5BP5 - chains A and B of the 3 polymer chains in the assembly; structure by X-ray diffraction, 2.18 A resolution.

[Chain A (and B)]
Name: Ha-33
From: Clostridium botulinum
Notes: chain B of this document is another copy of the same molecule, construct and numbering; everything in this record applies to it too
UniProtKB: Q45871 (Q45871_CLOBO); residues 2-293 here = UniProt positions 2-293
Chain sequence (296 residues; each row starts with the number of its first residue):
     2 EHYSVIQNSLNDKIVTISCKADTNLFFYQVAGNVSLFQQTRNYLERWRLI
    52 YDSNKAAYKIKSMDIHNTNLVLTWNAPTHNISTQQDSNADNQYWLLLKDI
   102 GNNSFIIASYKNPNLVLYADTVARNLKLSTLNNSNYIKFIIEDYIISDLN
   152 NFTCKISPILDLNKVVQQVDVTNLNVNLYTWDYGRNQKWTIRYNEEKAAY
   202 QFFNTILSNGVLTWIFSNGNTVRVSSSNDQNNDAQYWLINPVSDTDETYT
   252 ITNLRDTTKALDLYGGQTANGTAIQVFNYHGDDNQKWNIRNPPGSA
Disordered / not traced: 2-8, 295-297 (chain B: 2-9, 295-297)
Construct notes: expression tag (294-297)
Ligand contacts: 1-methylethyl 1-thio-galactoside (IPT; 1-methylethyl 1-thio-beta-D-galactopyranoside): D263, L264, Y265, G266, Q276, F278, H281, N285, Q286
What the authors report for this chain:
  - binding site for 1-methylethyl 1-thio-galactoside: D263, G266, Q276, F278, H281, D283, N285

[Interface between chain A and chain B]
Pairs across the interface (44; chain A residue first):
  N9(A) - G102(B)
  S10(A) - I101(B)
  L11(A) - I101(B)  hydrophobic
  Y52(A) - G102(B)
  Y52(A) - N103(B)
  A57(A) - N103(B)
  Y59(A) - I101(B)  hydrogen bond (side chain-backbone)
  Y59(A) - G102(B)
  L96(A) - N134(B)
  L97(A) - K99(B)
  L97(A) - D100(B)
  L97(A) - I101(B)  hydrogen bond (backbone-backbone)
  L98(A) - K99(B)
  L98(A) - D100(B)
  L98(A) - I107(B)  hydrophobic
  K99(A) - L97(B)
  K99(A) - L98(B)
  K99(A) - K99(B)  hydrogen bond (backbone-backbone)
  D100(A) - A57(B)
  D100(A) - L97(B)
  D100(A) - L98(B)
  I101(A) - Y59(B)  hydrogen bond (backbone-side chain)
  I101(A) - L97(B)  hydrogen bond (backbone-backbone)
  I101(A) - K99(B)
  I101(A) - F106(B)  hydrophobic
  G102(A) - Y52(B)  hydrogen bond (backbone-side chain)
  G102(A) - Y59(B)
  N103(A) - Y52(B)
  N103(A) - A57(B)
  F106(A) - I101(B)  hydrophobic
  Y111(A) - N134(B)  hydrogen bond (backbone-side chain)
  P114(A) - L132(B)
  P114(A) - N133(B)
  P114(A) - N134(B)
  N115(A) - T131(B)
  N115(A) - L132(B)  hydrogen bond (side chain-backbone)
  T131(A) - N115(B)
  L132(A) - P114(B)
  L132(A) - N115(B)  hydrogen bond (backbone-side chain)
  L132(A) - L132(B)  hydrophobic
  N133(A) - P114(B)
  N134(A) - L96(B)
  N134(A) - Y111(B)  hydrogen bond (side chain-backbone)
  N134(A) - P114(B)
Interface residues without a listed pair, chain A (24 interface residues in all): I107, K139
Interface residues without a listed pair, chain B (22 interface residues in all): S10, L11

[In short]
Chain A and chain B form an interface of 24 and 22 residues respectively, with 10 hydrogen bonds. Among the
polar pairs are Y59(A)-I101(B), G102(A)-Y52(B) and Y111(A)-N134(B). Bound to chain A: 1-methylethyl
1-thio-galactoside. The paper reports a binding site for 1-methylethyl 1-thio-galactoside at D263(A), G266(A)
and Q276(A) among others.
Chain A and chain B are both Ha-33 (Clostridium botulinum); the structure, Crystal structure of HA17-HA33-IPT,
was determined by X-ray diffraction together with 5BQU from the same study.
